6H6F - chains D and F of the 6 polymer chains in the assembly; structure by electron microscopy, 3.72 A resolution.

[Chain D]
Protein: TcdA1
Organism: Photorhabdus luminescens
UniProtKB: Q9RN43 (Q9RN43_PHOLU); residue numbers follow UniProt; this construct covers 1-2516
Amino-acid sequence (2516 residues; numbered 1 to 2516; the number before each row is that of its first residue):
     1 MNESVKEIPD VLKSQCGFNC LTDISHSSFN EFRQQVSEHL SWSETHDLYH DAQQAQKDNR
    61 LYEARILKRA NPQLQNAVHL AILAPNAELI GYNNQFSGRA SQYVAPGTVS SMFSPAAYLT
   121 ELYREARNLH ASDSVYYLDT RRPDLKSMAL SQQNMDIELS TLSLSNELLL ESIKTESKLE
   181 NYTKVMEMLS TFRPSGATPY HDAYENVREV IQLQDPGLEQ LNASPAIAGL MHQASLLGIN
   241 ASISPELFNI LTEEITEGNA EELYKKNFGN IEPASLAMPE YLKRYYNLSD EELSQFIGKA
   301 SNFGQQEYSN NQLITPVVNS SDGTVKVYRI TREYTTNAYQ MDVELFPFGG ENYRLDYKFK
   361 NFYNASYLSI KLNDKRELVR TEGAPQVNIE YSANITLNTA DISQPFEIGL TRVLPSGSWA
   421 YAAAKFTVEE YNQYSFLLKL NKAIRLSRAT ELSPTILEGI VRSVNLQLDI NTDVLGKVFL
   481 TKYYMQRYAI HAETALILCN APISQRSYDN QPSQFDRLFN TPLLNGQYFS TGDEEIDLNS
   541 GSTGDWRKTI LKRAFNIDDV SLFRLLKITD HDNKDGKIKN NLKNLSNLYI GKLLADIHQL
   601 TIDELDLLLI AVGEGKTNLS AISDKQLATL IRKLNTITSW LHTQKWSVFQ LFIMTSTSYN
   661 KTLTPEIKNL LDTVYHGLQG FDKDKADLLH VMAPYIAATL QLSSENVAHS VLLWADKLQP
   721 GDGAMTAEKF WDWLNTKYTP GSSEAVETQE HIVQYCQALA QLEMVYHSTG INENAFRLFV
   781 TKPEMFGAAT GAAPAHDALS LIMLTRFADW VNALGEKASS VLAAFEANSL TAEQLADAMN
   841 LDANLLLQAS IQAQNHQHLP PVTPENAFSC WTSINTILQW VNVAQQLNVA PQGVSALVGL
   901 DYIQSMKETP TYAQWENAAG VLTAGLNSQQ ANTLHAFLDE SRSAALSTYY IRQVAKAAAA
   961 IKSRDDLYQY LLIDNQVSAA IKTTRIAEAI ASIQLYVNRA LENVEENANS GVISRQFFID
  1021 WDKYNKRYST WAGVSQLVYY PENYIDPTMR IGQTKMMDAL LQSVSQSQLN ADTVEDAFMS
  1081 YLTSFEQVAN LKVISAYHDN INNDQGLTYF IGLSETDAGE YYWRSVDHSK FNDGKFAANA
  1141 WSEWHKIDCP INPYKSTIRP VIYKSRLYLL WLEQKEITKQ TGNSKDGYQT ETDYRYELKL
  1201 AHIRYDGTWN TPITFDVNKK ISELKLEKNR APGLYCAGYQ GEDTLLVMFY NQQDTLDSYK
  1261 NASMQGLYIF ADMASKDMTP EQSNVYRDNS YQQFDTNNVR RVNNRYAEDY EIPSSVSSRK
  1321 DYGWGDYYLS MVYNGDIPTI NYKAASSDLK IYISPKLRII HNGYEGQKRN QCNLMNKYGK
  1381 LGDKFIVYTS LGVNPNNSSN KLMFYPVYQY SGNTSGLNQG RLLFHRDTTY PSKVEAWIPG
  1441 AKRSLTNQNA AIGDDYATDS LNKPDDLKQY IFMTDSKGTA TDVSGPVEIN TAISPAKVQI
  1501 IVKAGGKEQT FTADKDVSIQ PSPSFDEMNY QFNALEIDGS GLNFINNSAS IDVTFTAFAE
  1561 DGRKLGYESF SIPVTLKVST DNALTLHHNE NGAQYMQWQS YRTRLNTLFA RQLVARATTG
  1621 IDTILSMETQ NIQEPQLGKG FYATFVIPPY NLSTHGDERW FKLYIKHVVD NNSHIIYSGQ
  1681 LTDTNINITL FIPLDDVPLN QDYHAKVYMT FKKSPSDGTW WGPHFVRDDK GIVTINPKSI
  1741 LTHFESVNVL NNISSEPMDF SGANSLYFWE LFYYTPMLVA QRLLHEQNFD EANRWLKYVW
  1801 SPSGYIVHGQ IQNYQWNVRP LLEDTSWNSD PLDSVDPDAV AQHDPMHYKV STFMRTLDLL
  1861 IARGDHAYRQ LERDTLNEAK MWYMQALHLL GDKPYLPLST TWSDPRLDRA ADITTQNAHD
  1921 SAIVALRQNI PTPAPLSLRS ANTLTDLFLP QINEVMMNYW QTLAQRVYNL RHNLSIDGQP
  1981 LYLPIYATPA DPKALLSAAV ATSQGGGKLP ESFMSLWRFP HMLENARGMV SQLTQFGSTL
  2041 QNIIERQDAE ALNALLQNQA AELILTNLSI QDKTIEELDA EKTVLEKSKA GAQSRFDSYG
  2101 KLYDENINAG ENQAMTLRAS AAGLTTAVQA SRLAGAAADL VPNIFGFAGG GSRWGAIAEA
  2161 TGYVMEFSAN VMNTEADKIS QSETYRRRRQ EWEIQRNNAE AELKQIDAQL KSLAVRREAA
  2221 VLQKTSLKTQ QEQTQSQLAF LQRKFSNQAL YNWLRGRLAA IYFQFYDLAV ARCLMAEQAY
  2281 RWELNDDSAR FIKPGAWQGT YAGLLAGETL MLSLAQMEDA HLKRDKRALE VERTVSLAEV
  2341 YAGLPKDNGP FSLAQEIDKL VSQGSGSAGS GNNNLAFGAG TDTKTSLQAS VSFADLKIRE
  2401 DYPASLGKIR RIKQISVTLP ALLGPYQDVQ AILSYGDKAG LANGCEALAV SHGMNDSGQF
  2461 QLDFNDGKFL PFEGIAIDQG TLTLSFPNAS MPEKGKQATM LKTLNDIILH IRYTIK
Unresolved in the structure: 1-40, 1180-1189, 1931-1942

[Chain F]
Protein: TcdB2, TccC3
Organism: Photorhabdus luminescens
UniProtKB: chimeric construct of Q8GF99, Q8GF97: residues 1-1479 from Q8GF99 (Q8GF99_PHOLU) positions 1-1474 (offset varies); residues 1480-2339 from Q8GF97 positions 1-860 (UniProt number = residue number - 1479); residues 2340-2439 from Q8GF97 positions 861-960 (UniProt number = residue number - 1479)
Amino-acid sequence (2434 residues; row label = number of the first residue in the row; note: 5 numbers in that range are skipped by the numbering (no residue carries them; nothing is unmodelled there)):
     1 MQNSQDFSIT ELSLPKGGGA ITGMGEALTP TGPDGMAALS LPLPISAGRG YAPAFTLNYN
    61 SGAGNSPFGL GWDCNVMTIR RRTHFGVPHY DETDTFLGPE GEVLVVADQP RDESTLQGIN
   121 LGATFTVTGY RSRLESHFSR LEYWQPKTTG KTDFWLIYSP DGQVHLLGKS PQARISNPSQ
   181 TTQTAQWLLE ASVSSRGEQI YYQYRAEDDT GCEADEITHH LQATAQRYLH IVYYGNRTAS
   241 ETLPGLDGSA PSQADWLFYL VFDYGERSNN LKTPPAFSTT GSWLCRQDRF SRYEYGFEIR
   301 TRRLCRQVLM YHHLQALDSK ITEHNGPTLV SRLILNYDES AIASTLVFVR RVGHEQDGNV
   361 VTLPPLELAY QDFSPRHHAH WQPMDVLANF NAIQRWQLVD LKGEGLPGLL YQDKGAWWYR
   421 SAQRLGEIGS DAVTWEKMQP LSVIPSLQSN ASLVDINGDG QLDWVITGPG LRGYHSQRPD
   481 GSWTRFTPLN ALPVEYTHPR AQLADLMGAG LSDLVLIGPK SVRLYANTRD GFAKGKDVVQ
   541 SGDITLPVPG ADPRKLVAFS DVLGSGQAHL VEVSATKVTC WPNLGRGRFG QPITLPGFSQ
   601 PATEFNPAQV YLADLDGSGP TDLIYVHTNR LDIFLNKSGN GFAEPVTLRF PEGLRFDHTC
   661 QLQMADVQGL GVASLILSVP HMSPHHWRCD LTNMKPWLLN EMNNNMGVHH TLRYRSSSQF
   721 WLDEKAAALT TGQTPVCYLP FPIHTLWQTE TEDEISGNKL VTTLRYARGA WDGREREFRG
   781 FGYVEQTDSH QLAQGNAPER TPPALTKNWY ATGLPVIDNA LSTEYWRDDQ AFAGFSPRFT
   841 TWQDNKDVPL TPEDDNSRYW FNRALKGQLL RSELYGLDDS TNKHVPYTVT EFRSQVRRLQ
   901 HTDSRYPVLW SSVVESRNYH YERIASDPQC SQNITLSSDR FGQPLKQLSV QYPRRQQPAI
   961 NLYPDTLPDK LLANSYDDQQ RQLRLTYQQS SWHHLTNNTV RVLGLPDSTR SDIFTYGAEN
  1021 VPAGGLNLEL LSDKNSLIAD DKPREYLGQQ KTAYTDGQNT TPLQTPTRQA LIAFTETTVF
  1081 NQSTLSAFNG SIPSDKLSTT LEQAGYQQTN YLFPRTGEDK VWVAHHGYTD YGTAAQFWRP
  1141 QKQSNTQLTG KITLIWDANY CVVVQTRDAA GLTTSAKYDW RFLTPVQLTD INDNQHLITL
  1201 DALGRPITLR FWGTENGKMT GYSSPEKASF SPPSDVNAAI ELKKPLPVAQ CQVYAPESWM
  1261 PVLSQKTFNR LAEQDWQKLY NARIITEDGR ICTLAYRRWV QSQKAIPQLI SLLNNGPRLP
  1321 PHSLTLTTDR YDHDPEQQIR QQVVFSDGFG RLLQAAARHE AGMARQRNED GSLIINVQHT
  1381 ENRWAVTGRT EYDNKGQPIR TYQPYFLNDW RYVSNDSARQ EKEAYADTHV YDPIGREIKV
  1441 ITAKGWFRRT LFTPWFTVNE DENDTAAEVK
  1476 KVKMMKNIDP KLYQKTPTVS VYDNRGLIIR NIDFHRTTAN GDPDTRITRH QYDIHGHLNQ
  1536 SIDPRLYEAK QTNNTIKPNF LWQYDLTGNP LCTESIDAGR TVTLNDIEGR PLLTVTATGV
  1596 IQTRQYETSS LPGRLLSVAE QTPEEKTSRI TERLIWAGNT EAEKDHNLAG QCVRHYDTAG
  1656 VTRLESLSLT GTVLSQSSQL LIDTQEANWT GDNETVWQNM LADDIYTTLS TFDATGALLT
  1716 QTDAKGNIQR LAYDVAGQLN GSWLTLKGQT EQVIIKSLTY SAAGQKLREE HGNDVITEYS
  1776 YEPETQRLIG IKTRRPSDTK VLQDLRYEYD PVGNVISIRN DAEATRFWHN QKVMPENTYT
  1836 YDSLYQLISA TGREMANIGQ QSHQFPSPAL PSDNNTYTNY TRTYTYDRGG NLTKIQHSSP
  1896 ATQNNYTTNI TVSNRSNRAV LSTLTEDPAQ VDALFDAGGH QNTLISGQNL NWNTRGELQQ
  1956 VTLVKRDKGA NDDREWYRYS GDGRRMLKIN EQQASNNAQT QRVTYLPNLE LRLTQNSTAT
  2016 TEDLQVITVG EAGRAQVRVL HWESGKPEDI DNNQLRYSYD NLIGSSQLEL DSEGQIISEE
  2076 EYYPYGGTAL WAARNQTEAS YKTIRYSGKE RDATGLYYYG YRYYQPWIGR WLSSAPAGTI
  2136 DGLNLYRMVR NNPVTLLDPD GLMPTIAERI AALKKNKVTD SAPSPANATN VAINIRPPVA
  2196 PKPSLPKAST SSQPTTHPIG AANIKPTTSG SSIVAPLSPV GNKSTSEISL PESAQSSSSS
  2256 TTSTNLQKKS FTLYRADNRS FEEMQSKFPE GFKAWTPLDT KMARQFASIF IGQKDTSNLP
  2316 KETVKNISTW GAKPKLKDLS NYIKYTKDKS TVWVSTAINT EAGGQSSGAP LHKIDMDLYE
  2376 FAIDGQKLNP LPEGRTKNMV PSLLLDTPQI ETSSIIALNH GPVNDAEISF LTTIPLKNVK
  2436 PHKR
Unresolved in the structure: 1-31, 1476-1481, 2161-2439
Differences from the reference sequence: engineered mutation Ala2130 (Asp651 in Q8GF97)

[How chain D and chain F interact]
Residue-residue contacts (31):
  Thr2334(D) - Met682(F)
  Ser2336(D) - Met682(F)
  Glu2339(D) - Met682(F)
  Ala2354(D) - Arg655(F)
  Leu2419(D) - His658(F)
  Pro2420(D) - Asp657(F)
  Pro2420(D) - His658(F)
  Ala2421(D) - Asp657(F)
  Ala2421(D) - His658(F)  hydrogen bond (backbone-backbone)
  Leu2422(D) - Gln609(F)
  Leu2422(D) - His627(F)
  Leu2422(D) - Thr628(F)
  Leu2422(D) - Phe656(F)
  Leu2422(D) - Asp657(F)
  Leu2422(D) - His658(F)
  Leu2423(D) - Asn606(F)  hydrogen bond (backbone-side chain)
  Gly2424(D) - Glu604(F)
  Gly2424(D) - Asn606(F)
  Pro2425(D) - Pro553(F)
  Pro2425(D) - Arg554(F)
  Pro2425(D) - Phe605(F)
  Pro2425(D) - Asn606(F)
  Tyr2426(D) - Asp552(F)
  Tyr2426(D) - Pro553(F)
  Tyr2426(D) - Arg554(F)
  Lys2502(D) - Arg655(F)  hydrogen bond (backbone-side chain)
  Thr2503(D) - Thr628(F)
  Asn2505(D) - Thr628(F)
  Asn2505(D) - Arg655(F)  hydrogen bond
  Asn2505(D) - Phe656(F)  hydrogen bond (side chain-backbone)
  Asn2505(D) - Asp657(F)  hydrogen bond
Interface residues without a listed pair, chain D (20 interface residues in all): Val2335, Gly2453, Met2454, Leu2504, Ile2508
Interface residues without a listed pair, chain F (18 interface residues in all): Thr603, Val626, Thr659, His681

[Summary]
20 residues of chain D face 18 of chain F across their interface; the contacts include 6 hydrogen bonds. Polar
contacts include Leu2423(D)-Asn606(F), Lys2502(D)-Arg655(F) and Asn2505(D)-Arg655(F).
Chain D is TcdA1 and chain F is TcdB2, TccC3, both from Photorhabdus luminescens; the structure, PTC3
holotoxin complex from Photorhabdus luminiscens - Mutant TcC-D651A, was determined by electron microscopy
together with 6H6E and 6H6G from the same study.
